1LUG - chain A; structure by X-ray diffraction, 0.95 A resolution.

== Chain A ==
Name: Carbonic Anhydrase II
Organism: Homo sapiens
Notes: EC 4.2.1.1
UniProt: P00918 (CAH2_HUMAN); residues 2-260 here correspond to UniProt positions 1-259 (UniProt number = residue number - 1)
Amino-acid sequence (259 residues; row label = number of the first residue in the row):
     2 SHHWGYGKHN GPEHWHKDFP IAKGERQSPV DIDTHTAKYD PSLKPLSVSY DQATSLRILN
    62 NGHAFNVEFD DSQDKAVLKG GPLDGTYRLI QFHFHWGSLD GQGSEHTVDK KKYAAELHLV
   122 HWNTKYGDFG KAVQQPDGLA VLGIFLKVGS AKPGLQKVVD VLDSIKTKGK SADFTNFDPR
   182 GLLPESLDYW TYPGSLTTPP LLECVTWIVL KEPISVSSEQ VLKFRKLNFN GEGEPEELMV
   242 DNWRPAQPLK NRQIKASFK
Ion coordination: Zn2+: His94, His96, His119 (together with Carbonic Anhydrase II inhibitor 16923); mercuribenzoic acid Hg: Val134, Gln136, Glu204, Cys205
Small-molecule neighbours:
  - mercuribenzoic acid (MBO): Val134, Gln135, Gln136, Pro137, Leu203, Glu204, Cys205
  - Carbonic Anhydrase II inhibitor 16923 (SUA; (4-sulfamoyl-phenyl)-thiocarbamic acid O-(2-thiophen-3-yl-ethyl) ester): Asn67, Ile91, Gln92, His94, His96, Glu106, His119, Val121, Phe130, Val142, Ser196, Leu197, Thr198, Thr199, Pro201, Trp208

== In short ==
Ligands of chain A: mercuribenzoic acid and Carbonic Anhydrase II inhibitor 16923. The Zn2+ site is built by
His94, His96 and His119. The mercuribenzoic acid Hg site is built by Val134, Gln136, Glu204 and Cys205.
Chain A is Carbonic Anhydrase II (Homo sapiens); the structure, Full Matrix Error Analysis of Carbonic
Anhydrase, was determined by X-ray diffraction, deposited together with 3K34.
